1LWS - chains C and A of the 3 polymer chains in the assembly; structure by X-ray diffraction, 3.50 A resolution.

[Chain C]
Molecule: PI-SceI DNA recognition region bottom strand
Sequence (37 nucleotides; each row starts with the number of its first residue):
     1 GCCATTTCATTACCTCTTTCTCCGCACCCGACATAGA
Unresolved in the structure: 1-3

[Chain A]
Name: Endonuclease pi-scei
Organism: Saccharomyces cerevisiae
Notes: EC 3.1.-.-
Reference sequence: P17255 (VATA_YEAST); residues 1-454 here correspond to UniProt positions 284-737 (UniProt number = residue number + 283)
Amino-acid sequence (454 residues; each row starts with the number of its first residue):
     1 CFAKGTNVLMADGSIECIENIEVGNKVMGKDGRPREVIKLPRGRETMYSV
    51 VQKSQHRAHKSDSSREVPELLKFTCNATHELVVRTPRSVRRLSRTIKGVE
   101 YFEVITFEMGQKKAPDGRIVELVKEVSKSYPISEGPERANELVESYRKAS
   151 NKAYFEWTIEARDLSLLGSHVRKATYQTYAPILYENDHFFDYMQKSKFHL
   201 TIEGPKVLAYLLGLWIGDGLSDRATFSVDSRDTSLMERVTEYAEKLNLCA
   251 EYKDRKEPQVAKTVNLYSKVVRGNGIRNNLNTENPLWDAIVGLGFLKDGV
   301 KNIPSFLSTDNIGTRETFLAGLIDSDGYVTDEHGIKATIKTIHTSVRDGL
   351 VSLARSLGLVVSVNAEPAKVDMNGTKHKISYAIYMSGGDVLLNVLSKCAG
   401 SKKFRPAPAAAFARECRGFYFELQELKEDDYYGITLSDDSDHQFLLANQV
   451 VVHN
Unresolved in the structure: 100-101, 134-135, 251-259, 269-282
Modified positions: Mse-10, Mse-28, Mse-47, Mse-109, Mse-193, Mse-236, Mse-372, Mse-385 (selenomethionine; parent Met)
Sequence notes: modified residue (10, 28, 47, 109, 193, 236, 372, 385)
Bound ions: Ca2+ site 1: Gly-217, Asp-218, Asp-326; Ca2+ site 2: Asp-218, Ser-325, Asp-326

[Interface between chain C and chain A]
Residue-residue contacts (43):
  DT5(C) with Ser-129(A), sugar contact; Pro-131(A), phosphate contact
  DT6(C) with Ser-127(A), sugar contact; Lys-128(A), phosphate contact; Ser-129(A), hydrogen bond to the phosphate
  DT7(C) with Arg-94(A), hydrogen bond to the base; Val-126(A), phosphate contact; Ser-127(A), hydrogen bond to the phosphate
  DC8(C) with Lys-112(A), salt bridge to the phosphate; Lys-124(A), salt bridge to the phosphate
  DA9(C) with Gly-168(A), phosphate contact; Ser-169(A), hydrogen bond to the phosphate
  DT10(C) with Ser-169(A), base contact; His-170(A), hydrogen bond to the base
  DT17(C) with Gln-55(A), base contact; His-333(A), base contact
  DT18(C) with Gln-55(A), hydrogen bond to the sugar; His-333(A), base contact; Val-360(A), phosphate contact; Tyr-384(A), hydrogen bond to the phosphate; Ser-386(A), hydrogen bond to the phosphate
  DT19(C) with Ser-54(A), phosphate contact; Gln-55(A), hydrogen bond to the phosphate; His-56(A), hydrogen bond to the phosphate; Arg-57(A), hydrogen bond to the base; Ser-362(A), hydrogen bond to the phosphate; Tyr-384(A), base contact
  DC20(C) with Arg-57(A), hydrogen bond to the sugar; Ala-58(A), hydrogen bond to the phosphate; Asn-364(A), phosphate contact
  DT21(C) with Arg-65(A), salt bridge to the phosphate; Asn-364(A), base contact; Glu-366(A), base contact
  DC22(C) with Glu-366(A), hydrogen bond to the base
  DG24(C) with Asn-373(A), hydrogen bond to the phosphate; His-377(A), base contact
  DC27(C) with Val-260(A), phosphate contact; Ala-261(A), hydrogen bond to the phosphate
  DC28(C) with Ser-227(A), hydrogen bond to the phosphate
  DC29(C) with Leu-220(A), phosphate contact; Ser-221(A), phosphate contact
  DG30(C) with Ser-221(A), phosphate contact
  DA31(C) with Arg-223(A), base contact
Other interface residues (no listed pair), chain A (37 interface residues in all): Ile-96, Glu-103, Asp-218, Lys-336, Asp-371

[Overview]
Chain C and chain A form an interface of 18 and 37 residues respectively, with 18 hydrogen bonds and 3 salt
bridges. Polar contacts include DT7(C)/Arg-94(A), DT10(C)/His-170(A) and DT19(C)/Arg-57(A). Gly-217(A),
Asp-218(A) and Asp-326(A) form the Ca2+ site 1.
Chain C is PI-SceI DNA recognition region bottom strand and chain A is Endonuclease pi-scei (Saccharomyces
cerevisiae); the structure, Crystal structure of the intein homing endonuclease PI-SceI bound to its
recognition sequence, was determined by X-ray diffraction (same publication as 1LWT).
